Entry 8E2P (X-ray diffraction, 2.72 A resolution); this record covers chains B and E of the 4 polymer chains in the assembly.

# Chain B
Name: tRNA-specific adenosine deaminase 8.20
From: Escherichia coli
Notes: EC 3.5.4.33
UniProtKB: W8T8U5 (W8T8U5_ECOLX); residues 1-167 here = UniProt positions 1-167
Chain sequence (167 residues; row label = number of the first residue in the row):
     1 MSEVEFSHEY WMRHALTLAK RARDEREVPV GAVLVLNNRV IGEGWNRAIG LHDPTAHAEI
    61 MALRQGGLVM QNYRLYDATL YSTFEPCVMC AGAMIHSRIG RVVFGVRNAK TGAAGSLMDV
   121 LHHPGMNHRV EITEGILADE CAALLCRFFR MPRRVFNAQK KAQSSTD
Not modelled in the structure: 1-2, 157-167
Construct notes: conflict Arg23 (Trp in W8T8U5), Leu36 (His in W8T8U5), Ala48 (Pro in W8T8U5), Leu51 (Arg in W8T8U5), Tyr76 (Ile in W8T8U5), Ser82 (Val in W8T8U5), Phe84 (Leu in W8T8U5), Val106 (Ala in W8T8U5), Asn108 (Asp in W8T8U5), Cys146 (Ser in W8T8U5), Arg147 (Asp in W8T8U5), Pro152 (Arg in W8T8U5), Arg154 (Gln in W8T8U5), Val155 (Glu in W8T8U5), Phe156 (Ile in W8T8U5), Asn157 (Lys in W8T8U5)
Ion coordination: Zn2+: His57, Cys87, Cys90 (shared with 1 residue of chain F)

# Chain E
Molecule: 13-nt DNA strand
Sequence (13 nucleotides; row label = number of the first residue in the row):
     1 GCTCGGCTXC GGA
Modified residues: UEL ((7R)-3-(2-deoxy-5-O-phosphono-beta-D-erythro-pentofuranosyl)-6,7-dihydro-3H-[1,2,3]triazolo[4,5-d]pyrimidin-7-ol) at position 9
Ion coordination: Zn2+: UEL_9 (shared with 3 residues of chain A)

# How chain B and chain E interact
Residue-residue contacts (10):
  Tyr73(B) - DC10(E)  hydrogen bond to the phosphate
  Tyr73(B) - DG11(E)  phosphate contact
  Arg74(B) - DC10(E)  salt bridge to the phosphate
  Arg74(B) - DG11(E)  salt bridge to the phosphate
  Arg74(B) - DA13(E)  sugar contact
  Tyr76(B) - DG11(E)  phosphate contact
  Tyr76(B) - DG12(E)  stacking on the base
  His96(B) - UEL_9(E)  sugar contact
  Arg98(B) - DG12(E)  phosphate contact
  Arg98(B) - DA13(E)  hydrogen bond to the phosphate
Other interface residues (no listed pair), chain B (6 interface residues in all): Asn127

# Overview
6 residues of chain B face 5 of chain E across their interface, with 2 hydrogen bonds, 2 salt bridges and 1
aromatic stacking contact. Polar contacts include Tyr73(B)-DC10(E), Arg98(B)-DA13(E) and Arg74(B)-DC10(E).
His57(B), Cys87(B) and Cys90(B) coordinate Zn2+.
Here chain B is tRNA-specific adenosine deaminase 8.20 (Escherichia coli) and chain E is a 13-nt DNA strand.
Entry 8E2P (Crystal structure of TadA*8.20 in a complex with ssDNA) was determined by X-ray diffraction
together with 8E2Q, 8E2R and 8E2S from the same study.
